7VGZ - chains C and D of the 5 polymer chains in the assembly; structure by electron microscopy, 3.30 A resolution.

# Chain C
Protein: Guanine nucleotide-binding protein G(i) subunit alpha-1
Organism: Homo sapiens
UniProt: P63096 (GNAI1_HUMAN); numbering as in UniProt (aligned over 2-354)
Sequence (353 residues; row label = number of the first residue in the row):
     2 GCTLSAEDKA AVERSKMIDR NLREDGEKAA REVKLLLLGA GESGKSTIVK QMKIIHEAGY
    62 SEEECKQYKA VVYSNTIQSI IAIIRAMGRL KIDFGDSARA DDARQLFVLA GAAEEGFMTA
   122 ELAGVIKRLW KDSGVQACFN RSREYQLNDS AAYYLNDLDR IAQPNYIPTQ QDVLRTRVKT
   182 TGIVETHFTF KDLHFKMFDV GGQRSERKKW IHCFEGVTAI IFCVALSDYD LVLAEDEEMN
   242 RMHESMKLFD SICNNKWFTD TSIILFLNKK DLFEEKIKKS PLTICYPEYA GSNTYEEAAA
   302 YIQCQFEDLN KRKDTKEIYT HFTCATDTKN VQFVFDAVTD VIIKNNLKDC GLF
Not modelled in the structure: 2-3, 56-181, 234-240
Swiss-Prot annotation at these positions:
  - region: Lys35 to Thr48 (G1 motif), Asp173 to Thr181 (G2 motif), Phe196 to Arg205 (G3 motif), Ile265 to Asp272 (G4 motif), Thr324 to Thr329 (G5 motif)
  - binding site (GTP): Glu43 to Thr48, Ser151, Leu175 to Thr181, Asp200 to Gln204, Asn269 to Asp272, Ala326
  - binding site (Mg(2+)): Ser47, Thr181
  - modified residue: Arg178 (ADP-ribosylarginine), Gln204 (Deamidated glutamine), Cys351 (ADP-ribosylcysteine)
  - lipidation: Gly2 (N-myristoyl glycine), Cys3 (S-palmitoyl cysteine)
  - natural variant: Gly40 (G40C: In NEDHISB; G40R: In NEDHISB), Gly45 (G45D: In NEDHISB), Thr48 (T48I: In NEDHISB; T48K: In NEDHISB), Gln52 (Q52P: In NEDHISB), Ser75 (deletion: In NEDHISB; uncertain significance), Gln172 (deletion: In NEDHISB), Asp173 (D173V: In NEDHISB), Glu186 to Phe189 (deletion: In NEDHISB; uncertain significance), Cys224 (C224Y: In NEDHISB), Lys270 (K270N: In NEDHISB; K270R: In NEDHISB), Asp272 (D272G: In NEDHISB), Ala326 (A326P: In NEDHISB), 1 further natural variant entry in UniProt
  - mutagenesis: Gly42 (G42R: Abolishes switch to an activated conformation and dissociation from beta and gamma subunits upon GTP binding. Abolishes interaction with RGS family members), Glu116 (E116L: Enhances interaction (inactive GDP-bound) with RGS14), Gln147 (Q147L: Enhances interaction (inactive GDP-bound) with RGS14), Glu245 (E245L: Enhances interaction (inactive GDP-bound) with RGS14)

# Chain D
Protein: Guanine nucleotide-binding protein G(I)/G(S)/G(T) subunit beta-1
Organism: Rattus norvegicus
UniProt: P54311 (GBB1_RAT); residues 2-340 here = UniProt positions 2-340
Sequence (345 residues; each row starts with the number of its first residue; numbers below 1 keep their minus sign (Gly-4 is residue -4)):
    -4 GPGSSGSELD QLRQEAEQLK NQIRDARKAC ADATLSQITN NIDPVGRIQM RTRRTLRGHL
    56 AKIYAMHWGT DSRLLVSASQ DGKLIIWDSY TTNKVHAIPL RSSWVMTCAY APSGNYVACG
   116 GLDNICSIYN LKTREGNVRV SRELAGHTGY LSCCRFLDDN QIVTSSGDTT CALWDIETGQ
   176 QTTTFTGHTG DVMSLSLAPD TRLFVSGACD ASAKLWDVRE GMCRQTFTGH ESDINAICFF
   236 PNGNAFATGS DDATCRLFDL RADQELMTYS HDNIICGITS VSFSKSGRLL LAGYDDFNCN
   296 VWDALKADRA GVLAGHDNRV SCLGVTDDGM AVATGSWDSF LKIWN
Not modelled in the structure: -4 to 2
Construct notes: expression tag (-4 to 1)
Swiss-Prot annotation at these positions:
  - modified residue: Ser2 (N-acetylserine), His266 (Phosphohistidine)
Disulfide bonds: Cys121-Cys149

# Chain C / chain D interface
Pairs across the interface - 44 pairs, chain C then chain D:
  Val13(C) - Asn88(D)
  Arg15(C) - Val90(D)  hydrogen bond (side chain-backbone)
  Arg15(C) - His91(D)
  Ser16(C) - Asn88(D)  hydrogen bond
  Ser16(C) - Lys89(D)  hydrogen bond (side chain-backbone)
  Ile19(C) - Lys89(D)
  Ile19(C) - Val90(D)
  Ile19(C) - Ala92(D)  hydrophobic
  Asp20(C) - Arg52(D)
  Asp20(C) - Lys89(D)  salt bridge
  Leu23(C) - Gly53(D)
  Leu23(C) - Leu55(D)
  Leu23(C) - Ile80(D)  hydrophobic
  Leu23(C) - Ala92(D)  hydrophobic
  Asp26(C) - Lys78(D)  salt bridge
  Gly27(C) - Leu55(D)
  Thr182(C) - Asp118(D)
  Thr182(C) - Asn119(D)
  Gly183(C) - Leu117(D)
  Gly183(C) - Asn119(D)
  Ile184(C) - Trp99(D)
  Ile184(C) - Leu117(D)  hydrophobic
  Phe199(C) - Trp99(D)  hydrophobic
  Ser206(C) - Tyr145(D)
  Ser206(C) - Gly162(D)
  Ser206(C) - Asp186(D)
  Glu207(C) - Asp186(D)  hydrogen bond (backbone-side chain)
  Lys210(C) - Met188(D)
  Lys210(C) - Asp228(D)  salt bridge
  Lys210(C) - Asn230(D)  hydrogen bond
  Lys210(C) - Asp246(D)  salt bridge
  Trp211(C) - Leu117(D)  hydrophobic
  His213(C) - Lys57(D)  hydrogen bond (backbone-side chain)
  His213(C) - Tyr59(D)  hydrogen bond
  His213(C) - Trp332(D)
  Cys214(C) - Tyr59(D)
  Cys214(C) - Gln75(D)
  Cys214(C) - Trp99(D)
  Phe215(C) - Trp99(D)  hydrophobic
  Phe215(C) - Leu117(D)  hydrophobic
  Glu216(C) - Lys57(D)  salt bridge
  Glu216(C) - Trp332(D)
  Trp258(C) - Arg314(D)
  Trp258(C) - Trp332(D)  hydrophobic
Also at the interface, not in a pair above, chain C (24 interface residues in all): Ala12, Glu186, Gln204
Also at the interface, not in a pair above, chain D (28 interface residues in all): Thr87, Met101

# Summary
The interface between chain C and chain D involves 24 residues on one side and 28 on the other; the contacts
include 7 hydrogen bonds and 5 salt bridges. Polar pairs include Asp20(C)-Lys89(D), Asp26(C)-Lys78(D) and
Lys210(C)-Asp228(D).
Here chain C is Guanine nucleotide-binding protein G(i) subunit alpha-1 (Homo sapiens) and chain D is Guanine
nucleotide-binding protein G(I)/G(S)/G(T) subunit beta-1 (Rattus norvegicus). Entry 7VGZ (MT1-remalteon-Gi
complex) was determined by electron microscopy together with 7VGY and 7VH0 from the same study.
